PDB entry 8XBF | electron microscopy, 3.60 A resolution | chains A and E of the 7 polymer chains in the assembly

# Chain A
Name: Spike glycoprotein
Organism: Severe acute respiratory syndrome coronavirus 2
UniProt: P0DTC2 (SPIKE_SARS2); aligned to UniProt positions 1-1208 over residues 1-1208
Chain sequence (1278 residues; row label = number of the first residue in the row; note: 5 numbers in that range are skipped by the numbering (no residue carries them; nothing is unmodelled there)):
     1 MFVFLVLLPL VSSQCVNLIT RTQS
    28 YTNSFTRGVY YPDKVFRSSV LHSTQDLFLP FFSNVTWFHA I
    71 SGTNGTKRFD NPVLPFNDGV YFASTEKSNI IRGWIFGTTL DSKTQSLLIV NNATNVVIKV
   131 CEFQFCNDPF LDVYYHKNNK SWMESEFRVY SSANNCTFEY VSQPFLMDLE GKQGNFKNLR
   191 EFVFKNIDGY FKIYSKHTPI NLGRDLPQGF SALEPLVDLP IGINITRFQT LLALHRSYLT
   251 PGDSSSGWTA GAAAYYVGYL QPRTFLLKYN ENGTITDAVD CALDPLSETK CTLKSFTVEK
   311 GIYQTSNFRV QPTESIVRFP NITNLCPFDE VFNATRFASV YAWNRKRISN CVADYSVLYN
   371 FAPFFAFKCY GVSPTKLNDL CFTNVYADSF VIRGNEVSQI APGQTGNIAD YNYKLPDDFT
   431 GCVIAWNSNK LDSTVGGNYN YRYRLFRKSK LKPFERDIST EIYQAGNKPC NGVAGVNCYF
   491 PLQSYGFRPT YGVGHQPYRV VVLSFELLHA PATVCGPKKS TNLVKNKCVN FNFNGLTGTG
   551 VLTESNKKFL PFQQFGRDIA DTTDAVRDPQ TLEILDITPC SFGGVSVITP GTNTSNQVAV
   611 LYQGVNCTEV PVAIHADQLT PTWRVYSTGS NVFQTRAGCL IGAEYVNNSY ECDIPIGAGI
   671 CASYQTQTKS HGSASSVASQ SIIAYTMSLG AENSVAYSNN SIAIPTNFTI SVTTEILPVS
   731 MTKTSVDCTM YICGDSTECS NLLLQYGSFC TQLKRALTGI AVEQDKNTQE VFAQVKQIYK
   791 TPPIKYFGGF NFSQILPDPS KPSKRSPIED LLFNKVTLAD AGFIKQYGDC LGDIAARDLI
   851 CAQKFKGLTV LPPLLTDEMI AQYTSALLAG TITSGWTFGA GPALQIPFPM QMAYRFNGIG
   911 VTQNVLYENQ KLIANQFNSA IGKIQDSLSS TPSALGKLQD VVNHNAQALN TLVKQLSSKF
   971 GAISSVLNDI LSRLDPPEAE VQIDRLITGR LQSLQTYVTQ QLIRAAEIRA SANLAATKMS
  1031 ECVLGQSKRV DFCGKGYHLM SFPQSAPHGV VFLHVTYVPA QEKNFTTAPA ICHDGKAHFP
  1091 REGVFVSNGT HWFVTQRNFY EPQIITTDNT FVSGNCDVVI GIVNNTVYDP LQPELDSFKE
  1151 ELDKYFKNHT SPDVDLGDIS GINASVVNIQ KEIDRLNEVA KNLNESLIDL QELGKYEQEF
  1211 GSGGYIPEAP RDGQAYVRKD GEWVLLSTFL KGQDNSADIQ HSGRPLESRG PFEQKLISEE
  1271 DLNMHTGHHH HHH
Disordered / not traced: 1-13, 1148-1283
Sequence notes: engineered mutation Ile19 (Thr in P0DTC2), Asp142 (Gly in P0DTC2), Gly213 (Val in P0DTC2), Asp339 (Gly in P0DTC2), Phe371 (Ser in P0DTC2), Pro373 (Ser in P0DTC2), Phe375 (Ser in P0DTC2), Ala376 (Thr in P0DTC2), Asn405 (Asp in P0DTC2), Ser408 (Arg in P0DTC2), Asn417 (Lys in P0DTC2), Lys440 (Asn in P0DTC2), Thr444 (Lys in P0DTC2), Arg452 (Leu in P0DTC2), Lys460 (Asn in P0DTC2), Asn477 (Ser in P0DTC2), Lys478 (Thr in P0DTC2), Ala484 (Glu in P0DTC2), Val486 (Phe in P0DTC2), Arg498 (Gln in P0DTC2), Tyr501 (Asn in P0DTC2), His505 (Tyr in P0DTC2), Gly614 (Asp in P0DTC2), Tyr655 (His in P0DTC2), Lys679 (Asn in P0DTC2), His681 (Pro in P0DTC2), Gly682 (Arg in P0DTC2), Ser683 (Arg in P0DTC2), Ser685 (Arg in P0DTC2), Lys764 (Asn in P0DTC2), Tyr796 (Asp in P0DTC2), Pro817 (Phe in P0DTC2), Lys856 (Asn in P0DTC2), Pro892 (Ala in P0DTC2), Pro899 (Ala in P0DTC2), Pro942 (Ala in P0DTC2), His954 (Gln in P0DTC2), Lys969 (Asn in P0DTC2), Pro987 (Val in P0DTC2); conflict Ser24 (Ala27 in P0DTC2), Pro986 (Lys in P0DTC2); expression tag (1209-1283)
Disulfide bonds: Cys15-Cys136, Cys131-Cys166, Cys291-Cys301, Cys336-Cys361, Cys379-Cys432, Cys391-Cys525, Cys480-Cys488, Cys538-Cys590, Cys617-Cys649, Cys662-Cys671, Cys738-Cys760, Cys743-Cys749, Cys1032-Cys1043, Cys1082-Cys1126
Covalently attached groups: N-acetylglucosamine (NAG) linked to Asn165, Asn282, Asn709, Asn717, Asn1098, Asn1134
Swiss-Prot annotation at these positions:
  - region: Asn280 to Cys301 (Putative superantigen), Asn448 to Tyr451, Tyr453 to Phe456 (Immunodominant HLA epitope recognized by the CD8+), Ser816 to Tyr837 (Fusion peptide 1), Lys835 to Phe855 (Fusion peptide 2), Asp1163 to Glu1202 (Heptad repeat 2)
  - site: Arg815, Ser816 (Cleavage)
  - glycosylation: Asn17 (N-linked (GlcNAc...) (complex) asparagine), Asn61 (N-linked (GlcNAc...) (hybrid) asparagine), Asn74 (N-linked (GlcNAc...) (complex) asparagine), Asn122 (N-linked (GlcNAc...) (hybrid) asparagine), Asn149 (N-linked (GlcNAc...) (complex) asparagine), Asn165 (N-linked (GlcNAc...) (complex) asparagine), Asn234 (N-linked (GlcNAc...) (high mannose) asparagine), Asn282 (N-linked (GlcNAc...) (complex) asparagine), Thr323 (O-linked (GalNAc) threonine), Ser325 (O-linked (HexNAc...) serine), Asn331 (N-linked (GlcNAc...) (complex) asparagine), Asn343 (N-linked (GlcNAc...) (complex) asparagine), Asn603 (N-linked (GlcNAc...) (hybrid) asparagine), Asn616 (N-linked (GlcNAc...) (complex) asparagine), Asn657 (N-linked (GlcNAc...) (complex) asparagine), Thr676 (O-linked (GlcNAc...) threonine), Thr678 (O-linked (GlcNAc...) threonine), Asn709 (N-linked (GlcNAc...) (high mannose) asparagine), Asn717 (N-linked (GlcNAc...) (hybrid) asparagine), Asn801 (N-linked (GlcNAc...) (hybrid) asparagine) and 6 more in UniProt

# Chain E
Name: O5C2, light chain
Organism: Homo sapiens
Chain sequence (109 residues; each row starts with the number of its first residue):
     1 DIQMTQTPPS LSASVGDRVS ISCRASQSTG SWLAWYQQKP GKAPKLLIYK TSSLESGVPS
    61 RFSGSGSGTE FTLTISSLQP DDVATYYCQH YDTYSSTFGQ GTKVEIKRT
Disulfide bonds: Cys23-Cys88

# Interface between chain A and chain E
Residue-residue contacts - 12 pairs, chain A then chain E:
  Tyr421(A) - Trp32(E)
  Leu455(A) - Thr93(E)
  Phe456(A) - Trp32(E)  hydrophobic
  Phe456(A) - Asp92(E)
  Phe456(A) - Thr93(E)
  Tyr473(A) - Trp32(E)
  Gly476(A) - Ile2(E)
  Asn477(A) - Asp1(E)
  Asn477(A) - Ile2(E)
  Asn477(A) - Gln27(E)
  Tyr489(A) - Asp92(E)  hydrogen bond
  Tyr489(A) - Tyr94(E)
Also at the interface, not in a pair above, chain A (9 interface residues in all): Arg457, Asn487

# Overview
Chain A and chain E form an interface of 9 and 7 residues respectively, with 1 hydrogen bond. Its one
hydrogen-bonded contact is Tyr489(A)-Asp92(E). N-acetylglucosamine is covalently linked to Asn165(A),
Asn282(A), Asn709(A), Asn717(A), Asn1098(A) and Asn1134(A).
Here chain A is Spike glycoprotein (Severe acute respiratory syndrome coronavirus 2) and chain E is O5C2,
light chain (Homo sapiens). Entry 8XBF (Cryo-EM structure of SARS-CoV-2 S-BQ.1 in complex with antibody O5C2)
was determined by electron microscopy, deposited together with 8XAL.
